6YOL - chain A; structure by X-ray diffraction, 1.15 A resolution.

== Chain A ==
Molecule: Carbonic anhydrase 2
Organism: Homo sapiens
Notes: EC 4.2.1.1
Reference sequence: P00918 (CAH2_HUMAN); residue numbers follow UniProt; this construct covers 1-260
Amino-acid sequence (260 residues; numbered 1 to 260; the number before each row is that of its first residue):
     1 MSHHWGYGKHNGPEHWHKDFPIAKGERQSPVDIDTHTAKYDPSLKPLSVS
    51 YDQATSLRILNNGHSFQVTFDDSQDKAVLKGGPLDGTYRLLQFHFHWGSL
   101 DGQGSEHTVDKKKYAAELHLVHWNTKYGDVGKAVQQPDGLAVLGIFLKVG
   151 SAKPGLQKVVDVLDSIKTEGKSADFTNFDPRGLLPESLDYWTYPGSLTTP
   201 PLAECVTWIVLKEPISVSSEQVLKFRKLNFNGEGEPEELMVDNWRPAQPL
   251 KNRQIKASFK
Not modelled in the structure: 1-3
Differences from the reference sequence: engineered mutation Ser-65 (Ala in P00918), Gln-67 (Asn in P00918), Thr-69 (Glu in P00918), Leu-91 (Ile in P00918), Val-130 (Phe in P00918), Glu-169 (Lys in P00918), Ala-203 (Leu in P00918)
Metal / ion sites: Zn2+: His-94, His-96, His-119 (together with Meta-Nidocarborane propyl-sulfonamide)
Ligand contacts: Meta-Nidocarborane propyl-sulfonamide (P5T): Leu-91, Gln-92, His-94, His-96, Glu-106, His-119, Val-121, Val-130, Val-134, Leu-140, Val-142, Ser-196, Leu-197, Thr-198, Thr-199, Trp-208
Swiss-Prot annotation at these positions:
  - active site: His-64 (Proton donor/acceptor)
  - binding site (Zn(2+)): His-94, His-96, His-119
  - binding site (substrate): Thr-198, Thr-199
  - site: Tyr-7 (Fine-tunes the proton-transfer properties of H-64), Asn-62 (Fine-tunes the proton-transfer properties of H-64), Gln-92 (Involved in the binding of some activators, including histamine and L-histidine)
  - modified residue: Ser-2 (N-acetylserine), Ser-165 (Phosphoserine), Ser-172 (Phosphoserine)
  - natural variant: Lys-18 (K18E: In Jogjakarta), Gln-92 (Q92P: In OPTB3), His-94 (H94Y: In OPTB3 loss of activity), His-107 (H107Y: In OPTB3), Gly-144 (G144R: In OPTB3), Pro-236 (P236H: In Melbourne)
  - mutagenesis: Trp-5 (W5A: Impaired activity, not rescued by 4-methylimidazole (4-MI); when associated with W-64), Tyr-7 (Y7F: Enhanced activity; Y7H: Reduced proton transfer rate), Asn-62 (N62A: Reduced activity; N62D: Strongly reduced activity; N62H: Reduced proton transfer; when associated with A-64; N62L: Reduced activity; N62T: Reduced activity; N62V: Reduced activity), His-64 (H64A: Reduced CO(2) hydrase activity, rescued by 4-methylimidazole (4-MI). Reduced proton transfer; when associated with H-62. Enhanced proton transfer; when associated with H-67 ...), His-94 (H94C/D/E/N/Q: Strongly reduced CO(2) hydrase and p-nitrophenyl acetate esterase activities, impaired stability of zinc binding), Glu-106 (E106A/Q: Strongly reduced CO(2) hydrase activity; E106D: Normal CO(2) hydrase activity), Glu-117 (E117Q: Strongly reduced activity and sulfonamide affinity), His-119 (H119D/N/Q: Reduced activity; H119E: Strongly reduced activity), Val-121 (V121A/G/I/L/S: Reduced CO(2) hydrase and p-nitrophenyl acetate esterase activities; V121K/R: Strongly reduced CO(2) hydrase and p-nitrophenyl acetate esterase activities), Val-142 (V142F/Y: Strongly impaired activity; V142G: Weakly impaired activity; V142H: Impaired activity), Leu-197 (L197A: Reduced CO(2) hydrase activity; L197E/H/R: Strongly reduced CO(2) hydrase activity; L197F: Normal activity), Thr-198 (T198A/C/H/P: Strongly reduced activity; T198D/E: Strongly reduced activity, but enhanced zinc affinity; T198S/V: Reduced activity), 2 further mutagenesis entries in UniProt

== Overview ==
Ligands of chain A: Meta-Nidocarborane propyl-sulfonamide. His-94, His-96 and His-119 form the Zn2+ site. From
UniProt: active-site residue His-64, 3 Zn2+-binding residues, substrate-binding residues Thr-198 and Thr-199
and 14 mutagenesis sites.
Chain A is Carbonic anhydrase 2 (Homo sapiens); the structure, Meta-Nidocarborane propyl-sulfonamide in
complex with CA IX mimic, was determined by X-ray diffraction (same publication as 6YO2, 6YO4, 6YO7, 6YOI and
6YOK).
